8AFH - chains G and H of the 20 polymer chains in the assembly; structure by electron microscopy, 3.90 A resolution.

== Chain G (and H) ==
Protein: Crescentin
From: Caulobacter vibrioides
Notes: chain H of this document is another copy of the same molecule, construct and numbering; everything in this record applies to it too
UniProtKB: A0A8F8EC09 (A0A8F8EC09_CAUVI); the construct has insertions or renumbered stretches relative to UniProt, so the offset changes along the chain: 1-405 = UniProt 1-405; 409-460 = UniProt 406-457
Sequence (460 residues; numbered 1 to 460; the number before each row is that of its first residue):
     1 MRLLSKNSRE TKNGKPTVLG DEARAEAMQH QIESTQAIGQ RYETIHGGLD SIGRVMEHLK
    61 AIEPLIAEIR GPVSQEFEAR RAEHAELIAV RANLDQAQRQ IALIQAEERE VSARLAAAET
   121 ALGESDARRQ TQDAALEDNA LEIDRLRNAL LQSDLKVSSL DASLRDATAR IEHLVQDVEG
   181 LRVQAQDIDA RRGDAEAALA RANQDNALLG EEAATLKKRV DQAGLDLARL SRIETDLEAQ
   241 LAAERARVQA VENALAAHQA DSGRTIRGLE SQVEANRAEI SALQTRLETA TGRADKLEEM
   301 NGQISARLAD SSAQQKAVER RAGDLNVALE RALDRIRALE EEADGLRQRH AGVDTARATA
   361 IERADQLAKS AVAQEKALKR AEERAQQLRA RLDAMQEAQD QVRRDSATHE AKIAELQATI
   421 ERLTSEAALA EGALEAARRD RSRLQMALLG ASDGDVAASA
Disordered / not traced: 1-402, 446-460 (chain H: 1-402, 442-460)
Differences from the reference sequence: insertion (406-408)

== Interface between chain G and chain H ==
Pairs across the interface (22; chain G residue first):
  His409(G) with His409(H); Glu410(H), salt bridge
  Lys412(G) with Ile413(H)
  Ile413(G) with His409(H); Lys412(H); Ile413(H), hydrophobic
  Leu416(G) with Ile413(H); Leu416(H), hydrophobic
  Gln417(G) with Leu416(H)
  Thr419(G) with Ile420(H)
  Ile420(G) with Leu416(H), hydrophobic; Thr419(H)
  Leu423(G) with Ile420(H), hydrophobic; Leu423(H), hydrophobic
  Thr424(G) with Leu423(H)
  Ala430(G) with Glu435(H)
  Ala433(G) with Glu435(H)
  Leu434(G) with Leu434(H); Glu435(H), hydrogen bond (backbone-side chain)
  Arg438(G) with Leu434(H); Arg438(H)
  Arg441(G) with Arg438(H)
Other interface residues (no listed pair), chain G (18 interface residues in all): Ser406, Glu410, Ala437, Leu444
Other interface residues (no listed pair), chain H (16 interface residues in all): Gln417, Thr424, Glu431, Arg439, Arg441

== Summary ==
18 residues of chain G and 16 residues of chain H are in contact; the contacts include 1 hydrogen bond and 1
salt bridge. Polar pairs include His409(G)-Glu410(H) and Leu434(G)-Glu435(H).
Both chains are Crescentin (Caulobacter vibrioides). Entry 8AFH (Cryo-EM structure of crescentin filaments
(stutter mutant, C2, symmetry and small box)) was determined by electron microscopy (same publication as 8AFE,
8AFL, 8AFM, 8AHL, 8AIA, 8AIX and 8AJB).
